9JEW - chains A and B; structure by X-ray diffraction, 1.08 A resolution.

== Chain A (and B) ==
Molecule: Cupin type-2 domain-containing protein
From: Thermotoga maritima
Notes: chain B of this document is another copy of the same molecule, construct and numbering; everything in this record applies to it too
Reference sequence: Q9X1H0 (Q9X1H0_THEMA); numbering as in UniProt (aligned over 1-114)
Amino-acid sequence (118 residues; numbered -3 to 114; the number before each row is that of its first residue; numbers below 1 keep their minus sign (Gly-3 is residue -3)):
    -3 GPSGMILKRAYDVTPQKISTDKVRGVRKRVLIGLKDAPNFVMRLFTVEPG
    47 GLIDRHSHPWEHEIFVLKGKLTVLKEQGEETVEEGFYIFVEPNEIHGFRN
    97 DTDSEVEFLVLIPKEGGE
Differences from the reference sequence: expression tag (-3 to 0); engineered mutation Val106 (Cys in Q9X1H0)
Metal / ion sites: Fe ion: His52, His54, His58, His92

== Interface between chain A and chain B ==
Pairs across the interface (99; chain A residue first):
  Pro-2(A) - Glu87(B)
  Ser-1(A) - Glu87(B)
  Ser-1(A) - Glu90(B)
  Gly0(A) - Glu87(B)  hydrogen bond (backbone-backbone)
  Gly0(A) - Glu90(B)  hydrogen bond (backbone-side chain)
  Met1(A) - Val69(B)  hydrophobic
  Met1(A) - Lys71(B)
  Met1(A) - Ile84(B)  hydrophobic
  Met1(A) - Phe85(B)
  Met1(A) - Ile91(B)
  Met1(A) - His92(B)
  Ile2(A) - Tyr83(B)
  Ile2(A) - Ile84(B)
  Ile2(A) - Phe85(B)  hydrogen bond (backbone-backbone)
  Leu3(A) - Val69(B)  hydrophobic
  Leu3(A) - Lys71(B)
  Leu3(A) - Glu76(B)
  Leu3(A) - Val78(B)  hydrophobic
  Leu3(A) - Phe82(B)
  Leu3(A) - Tyr83(B)
  Lys4(A) - Phe82(B)
  Lys4(A) - Tyr83(B)  hydrogen bond (backbone-backbone)
  Arg5(A) - Gly81(B)
  Arg5(A) - Phe82(B)
  Ala6(A) - Phe61(B)  hydrophobic
  Ala6(A) - Gly81(B)  hydrogen bond (backbone-backbone)
  Leu27(A) - Phe61(B)  hydrophobic
  Leu27(A) - Tyr83(B)  hydrogen bond (backbone-side chain)
  Ile28(A) - Glu59(B)
  Ile28(A) - Tyr83(B)  hydrophobic
  Ile28(A) - Ile84(B)
  Ile28(A) - Phe85(B)  hydrophobic
  Asp32(A) - Phe85(B)
  Pro34(A) - Glu57(B)
  Pro34(A) - Phe85(B)
  Asn35(A) - Glu57(B)  hydrogen bond
  Asn35(A) - Pro109(B)
  Phe36(A) - Phe36(B)  hydrophobic
  Phe36(A) - Glu57(B)
  Phe36(A) - Glu59(B)
  Phe36(A) - Leu107(B)
  Phe36(A) - Ile108(B)
  Phe36(A) - Pro109(B)
  Val37(A) - Glu59(B)
  Met38(A) - Glu59(B)
  Glu57(A) - Pro34(B)
  Glu57(A) - Asn35(B)  hydrogen bond
  Glu57(A) - Phe36(B)
  Glu59(A) - Ile28(B)
  Glu59(A) - Ala33(B)
  Glu59(A) - Phe36(B)
  Glu59(A) - Val37(B)
  Glu59(A) - Met38(B)
  Glu59(A) - Leu107(B)
  Ile60(A) - Met38(B)
  Phe61(A) - Ala6(B)  hydrophobic
  Phe61(A) - Leu27(B)  hydrophobic
  Phe61(A) - Leu40(B)  hydrophobic
  Phe61(A) - Leu63(B)  hydrophobic
  Phe61(A) - Leu105(B)  hydrophobic
  Leu63(A) - Phe61(B)  hydrophobic
  Leu63(A) - Leu63(B)  hydrophobic
  Val69(A) - Met1(B)  hydrophobic
  Val69(A) - Leu3(B)  hydrophobic
  Leu70(A) - Met1(B)
  Lys71(A) - Met1(B)
  Lys71(A) - Leu3(B)
  Glu76(A) - Leu3(B)
  Val78(A) - Leu3(B)  hydrophobic
  Glu79(A) - Arg5(B)  salt bridge
  Gly81(A) - Arg5(B)
  Gly81(A) - Ala6(B)  hydrogen bond (backbone-backbone)
  Phe82(A) - Lys4(B)
  Phe82(A) - Arg5(B)
  Tyr83(A) - Ile2(B)
  Tyr83(A) - Leu3(B)
  Tyr83(A) - Lys4(B)  hydrogen bond (backbone-backbone)
  Tyr83(A) - Ala6(B)  hydrophobic
  Tyr83(A) - Val9(B)
  Tyr83(A) - Leu27(B)  hydrogen bond (side chain-backbone)
  Tyr83(A) - Ile28(B)  hydrophobic
  Ile84(A) - Ile2(B)
  Ile84(A) - Ile28(B)
  Phe85(A) - Met1(B)
  Phe85(A) - Ile2(B)  hydrogen bond (backbone-backbone)
  Phe85(A) - Ile28(B)  hydrophobic
  Phe85(A) - Asp32(B)
  Val86(A) - Met1(B)  hydrophobic
  Glu90(A) - Met1(B)  hydrogen bond (side chain-backbone)
  Ile91(A) - Met1(B)
  His92(A) - Met1(B)
  Leu105(A) - Phe61(B)  hydrophobic
  Leu105(A) - Leu105(B)  hydrophobic
  Leu107(A) - Phe36(B)  hydrophobic
  Leu107(A) - Glu59(B)
  Leu107(A) - Leu107(B)  hydrophobic
  Ile108(A) - Phe36(B)
  Pro109(A) - Asn35(B)
  Pro109(A) - Phe36(B)
Interface residues without a listed pair, chain A (45 interface residues in all): Ala33, Leu40, Glu80, Glu87
Interface residues without a listed pair, chain B (43 interface residues in all): Ile60, Leu70, Val86, Pro88, Glu111

== Overview ==
45 residues of chain A and 43 residues of chain B are in contact, with 13 hydrogen bonds and 1 salt bridge.
Among the polar pairs are Glu79(A)-Arg5(B), Gly0(A)-Glu90(B) and Leu27(A)-Tyr83(B). The Fe ion site is built
by His52(A), His54(A), His58(A) and His92(A).
Both chains are Cupin type-2 domain-containing protein (Thermotoga maritima). Entry 9JEW (Crystal structure of
a cupin protein (tm1459, C106V mutant) in iron (Fe) substituted form) was determined by X-ray diffraction
together with 9JET, 9JEU and 9JEV from the same study.
